PDB entry 4KRO | X-ray diffraction, 3.05 A resolution | chains A and B of the 4 polymer chains in the assembly

[Chain A]
Name: Epidermal growth factor receptor
Organism: Homo sapiens
Notes: EC 2.7.10.1; fragment: Extracellular region
Reference sequence: P00533 (EGFR_HUMAN); residues 1-618 here correspond to UniProt positions 25-642 (UniProt number = residue number + 24)
Amino-acid sequence (624 residues; each row starts with the number of its first residue):
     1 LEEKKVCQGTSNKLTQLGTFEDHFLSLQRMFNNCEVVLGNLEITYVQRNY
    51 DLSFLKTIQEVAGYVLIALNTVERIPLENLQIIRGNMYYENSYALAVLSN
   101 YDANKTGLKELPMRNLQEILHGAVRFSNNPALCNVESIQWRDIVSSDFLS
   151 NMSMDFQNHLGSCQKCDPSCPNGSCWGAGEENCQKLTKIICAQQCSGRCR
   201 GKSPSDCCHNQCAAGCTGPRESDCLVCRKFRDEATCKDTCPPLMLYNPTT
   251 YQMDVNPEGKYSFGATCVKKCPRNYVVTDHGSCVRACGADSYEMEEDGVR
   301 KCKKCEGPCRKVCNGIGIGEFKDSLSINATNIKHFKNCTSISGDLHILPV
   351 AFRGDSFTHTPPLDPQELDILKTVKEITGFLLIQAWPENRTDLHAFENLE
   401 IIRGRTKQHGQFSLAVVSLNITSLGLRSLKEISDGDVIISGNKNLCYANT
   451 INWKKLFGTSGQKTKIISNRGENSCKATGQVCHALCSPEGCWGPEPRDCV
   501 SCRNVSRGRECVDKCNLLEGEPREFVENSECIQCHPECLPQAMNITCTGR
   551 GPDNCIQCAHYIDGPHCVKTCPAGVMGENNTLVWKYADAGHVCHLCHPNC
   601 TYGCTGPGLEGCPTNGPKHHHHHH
Unresolved in the structure: 1-3, 101-107, 184-207, 605-624
Sequence notes: expression tag (619-624)
Disulfide bonds: Cys7-Cys34, Cys133-Cys163, Cys166-Cys175, Cys170-Cys183, Cys208-Cys216, Cys212-Cys224, Cys227-Cys236, Cys240-Cys267, Cys271-Cys283, Cys287-Cys302, Cys305-Cys309, Cys313-Cys338, Cys446-Cys475, Cys482-Cys491, Cys486-Cys499, Cys502-Cys511, Cys515-Cys531, Cys534-Cys547, Cys538-Cys555, Cys558-Cys567, Cys571-Cys593, Cys596-Cys604
Covalently attached groups: N-acetylglucosamine (NAG) linked to Asn328, Asn337, Asn389, Asn420
Swiss-Prot annotation at these positions:
  - modified residue: Ser205 (Phosphoserine)
  - glycosylation (N-linked (GlcNAc...) asparagine): Asn32 (complex), Asn49, Asn104, Asn151, Asn172, Asn328, Asn337, Asn389, Asn420, Asn504, Asn544, Asn579, Asn599 (high mannose)
From the paper describing this entry:
  - contacts within the chain: Arg310-Glu376 (salt bridge), Glu376-Arg403 (salt bridge)
  - conformationally variable residues (loop rearrangement): Arg310

[Chain B]
Name: Nanobody/VHH domain EgA1
Organism: Lama glama
Notes: antibody fragment or engineered binder
Amino-acid sequence (138 residues; numbered 1 to 138; the number before each row is that of its first residue):
     1 QVQLQESGGGLVQPGGSLRLSCAASGRTFSSYAMGWFRQAPGKQREFVAA
    51 IRWSGGYTYYTDSVKGRFTISRDNAKTTVYLQMNSLKPEDTAVYYCAATY
   101 LSSDYSRYALPQRPLDYDYWGQGTQVTVSSLEHHHHHH
Unresolved in the structure: 8-19, 129-138
Disulfide bonds: Cys22-Cys96
From the paper describing this entry:
  - conformationally variable residues (side-chain flip): Val2, Thr28, Phe29, Tyr32

[Interface between chain A and chain B]
Residue-residue contacts - 32 pairs, chain A then chain B:
  Tyr292(A) - Ser106(B)
  Tyr292(A) - Tyr108(B)
  Arg310(A) - Asp104(B)  salt bridge
  Arg310(A) - Tyr105(B)
  Thr339(A) - Asp104(B)  hydrogen bond
  Lys375(A) - Ser103(B)  hydrogen bond
  Lys375(A) - Asp104(B)
  Glu376(A) - Ser102(B)
  Glu400(A) - Tyr100(B)  hydrogen bond
  Glu400(A) - Ser102(B)
  Glu400(A) - Ser103(B)  hydrogen bond
  Ile401(A) - Tyr100(B)  hydrophobic
  Arg403(A) - Thr99(B)  hydrogen bond
  Arg403(A) - Tyr100(B)  hydrogen bond (side chain-backbone)
  Arg403(A) - Asp118(B)  salt bridge
  Arg405(A) - Leu115(B)  hydrogen bond (side chain-backbone)
  Arg405(A) - Asp116(B)
  Arg405(A) - Asp118(B)  salt bridge
  Lys430(A) - Arg27(B)  hydrogen bond (backbone-side chain)
  Glu431(A) - Arg27(B)  salt bridge
  Glu431(A) - Tyr32(B)  hydrogen bond
  Glu431(A) - Tyr100(B)
  Glu431(A) - Tyr119(B)  hydrogen bond
  Ser433(A) - Tyr119(B)
  Lys455(A) - Arg27(B)  hydrogen bond (backbone-side chain)
  Leu456(A) - Arg27(B)  hydrogen bond (backbone-side chain)
  Phe457(A) - Arg27(B)
  Gly458(A) - Gln1(B)  hydrogen bond (backbone-backbone)
  Gly458(A) - Val2(B)  hydrogen bond (backbone-backbone)
  Gly458(A) - Tyr119(B)
  Thr459(A) - Gln1(B)
  Ser460(A) - Gln1(B)
Interface residues without a listed pair, chain A (21 interface residues in all): Met294, Pro308, Ser340
Interface residues without a listed pair, chain B (17 interface residues in all): Arg107
The authors on this interface:
  - pairs named by the authors: Glu431(A)-Arg27(B), Tyr32(B)-Glu431(A)
  - epitope / paratope residues, chain A: Arg310(A), Glu376(A), Glu400(A), Arg403(A), Glu431(A)
  - epitope / paratope residues, chain B: Arg27(B), Tyr32(B)

[Summary]
Chain A and chain B form an interface of 21 and 17 residues respectively, with 14 hydrogen bonds and 4 salt
bridges. Polar pairs include Arg310(A)-Asp104(B), Arg403(A)-Asp118(B) and Arg405(A)-Asp118(B). The authors
report contacts between Glu431(A) and Arg27(B) and Tyr32(B) and Glu431(A). The paper reports epitope/paratope
residues Arg310(A), Glu376(A) and Arg27(B) among others; conformational variability at Arg310(A) and Val2(B)
among others.
Here chain A is Epidermal growth factor receptor (Homo sapiens) and chain B is Nanobody/VHH domain EgA1 (Lama
glama). Entry 4KRO (Nanobody/VHH domain EgA1 in complex with the extracellular region of EGFR) was determined
by X-ray diffraction (same publication as 4KRM, 4KRN and 4KRP).
